Entry 8STR (X-ray diffraction, 2.77 A resolution); this record covers chains A and B.

== Chain A ==
Molecule: Reverse transcriptase/ribonuclease H
From: Human immunodeficiency virus 1
Notes: EC 2.7.7.49, 2.7.7.7, 3.1.26.13
Reference sequence: P03366 (POL_HV1B1); residues 1-555 here correspond to UniProt positions 600-1154 (UniProt number = residue number + 599)
Chain sequence (557 residues; row label = number of the first residue in the row; numbers below 1 keep their minus sign (Met-1 is residue -1)):
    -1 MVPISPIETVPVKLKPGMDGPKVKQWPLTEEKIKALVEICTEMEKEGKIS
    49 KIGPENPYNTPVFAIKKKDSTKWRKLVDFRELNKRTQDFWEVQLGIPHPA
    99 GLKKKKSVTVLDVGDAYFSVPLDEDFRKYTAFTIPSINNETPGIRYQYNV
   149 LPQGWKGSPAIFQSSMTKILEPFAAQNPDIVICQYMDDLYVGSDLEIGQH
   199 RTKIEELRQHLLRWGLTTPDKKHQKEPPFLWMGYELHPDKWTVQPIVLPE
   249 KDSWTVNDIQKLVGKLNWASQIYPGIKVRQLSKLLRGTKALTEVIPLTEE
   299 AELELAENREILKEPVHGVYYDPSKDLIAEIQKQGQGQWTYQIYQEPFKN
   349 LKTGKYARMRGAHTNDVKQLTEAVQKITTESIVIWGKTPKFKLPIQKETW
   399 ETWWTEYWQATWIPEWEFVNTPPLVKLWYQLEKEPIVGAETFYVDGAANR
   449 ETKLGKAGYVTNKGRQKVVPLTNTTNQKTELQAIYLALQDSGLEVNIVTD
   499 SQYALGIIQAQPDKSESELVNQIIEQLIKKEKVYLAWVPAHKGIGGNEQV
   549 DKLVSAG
Disordered / not traced: 64-70, 90-91, 218-222, 292, 548-555
Differences from the reference sequence: expression tag (-1 to 0); engineered mutation Ala172 (Lys771 in P03366), Ala173 (Lys772 in P03366), Cys181 (Tyr780 in P03366), Ser280 (Cys879 in P03366)
Curated features (UniProtKB/Swiss-Prot):
  - region: Phe227 to His235 (RT 'primer grip')
  - motif: Trp398 to Trp414 (Tryptophan repeat motif)
  - binding site (Mg(2+)): Asp110, Asp185, Asp186, Asp443, Glu478, Asp498, Asp549
  - site: Trp401 (Essential for RT p66/p51 heterodimerization), Trp414 (Essential for RT p66/p51 heterodimerization), Phe440, Tyr441 (Cleavage)
Ligand contacts: 7N1 (5-{2-[2-(2,4-dioxo-3,4-dihydropyrimidin-1(2H)-yl)ethoxy]-4-fluorophenoxy}-7-fluoronaphthalene-2-carbonitrile): Pro95, Leu100, Lys101, Lys102, Lys103, Val106, Val108, Val179, Cys181, Tyr188, Val189, Gly190, Phe227, Trp229, Leu234, His235, Pro236, Tyr318
What the authors report for this chain:
  - binding site for 7N1: Pro95, Lys103, Val106, Val189
  - conformationally variable residues (order/disorder transition, side-chain flip): Pro95, Lys102

== Chain B ==
Molecule: p51 RT
From: Human immunodeficiency virus 1
Reference sequence: P03366 (POL_HV1B1); residues 1-428 here correspond to UniProt positions 600-1027 (UniProt number = residue number + 599)
Chain sequence (428 residues; row label = number of the first residue in the row):
     1 PISPIETVPVKLKPGMDGPKVKQWPLTEEKIKALVEICTEMEKEGKISKI
    51 GPENPYNTPVFAIKKKDSTKWRKLVDFRELNKRTQDFWEVQLGIPHPAGL
   101 KKKKSVTVLDVGDAYFSVPLDEDFRKYTAFTIPSINNETPGIRYQYNVLP
   151 QGWKGSPAIFQSSMTKILEPFKKQNPDIVIYQYMDDLYVGSDLEIGQHRT
   201 KIEELRQHLLRWGLTTPDKKHQKEPPFLWMGYELHPDKWTVQPIVLPEKD
   251 SWTVNDIQKLVGKLNWASQIYPGIKVRQLSKLLRGTKALTEVIPLTEEAE
   301 LELAENREILKEPVHGVYYDPSKDLIAEIQKQGQGQWTYQIYQEPFKNLK
   351 TGKYARMRGAHTNDVKQLTEAVQKITTESIVIWGKTPKFKLPIQKETWET
   401 WWTEYWQATWIPEWEFVNTPPLVKLWYQ
Disordered / not traced: 1-4, 67, 89-93, 213-232, 237-238
Differences from the reference sequence: engineered mutation Ser280 (Cys879 in P03366)
Curated features (UniProtKB/Swiss-Prot):
  - region: Phe227 to His235 (RT 'primer grip')
  - motif: Trp398 to Trp414 (Tryptophan repeat motif)
  - binding site (Mg(2+)): Asp110, Asp185, Asp186
  - site (Essential for RT p66/p51 heterodimerization): Trp401, Trp414

== Interface between chain A and chain B ==
Residue-residue contacts (103):
  Val8(A) with Glu53(B)
  Pro9(A) with Glu53(B)
  Gln85(A) with Glu53(B), hydrogen bond (side chain-backbone)
  Asp86(A) with Lys20(B), salt bridge; Pro55(B)
  Phe87(A) with Pro52(B)
  Trp88(A) with Pro52(B), hydrogen bond (backbone-backbone); Asn54(B); Pro55(B); Asn57(B); Thr131(B); Arg143(B)
  Gly93(A) with Asn137(B)
  Pro95(A) with Asn136(B); Asn137(B)
  His96(A) with Asn136(B), hydrogen bond (backbone-side chain)
  Gly99(A) with Asn136(B); Glu138(B)
  Leu100(A) with Asn136(B)
  Lys101(A) with Glu138(B), salt bridge
  Ala158(A) with Pro52(B), hydrophobic
  Gln161(A) with Pro140(B)
  Ser162(A) with Pro52(B)
  Cys181(A) with Glu138(B)
  Gln182(A) with Glu138(B)
  Gln373(A) with Thr397(B); Thr400(B), hydrogen bond; Trp401(B), hydrogen bond
  Thr376(A) with Trp401(B)
  Ile380(A) with Pro25(B), hydrophobic; Leu26(B); Thr27(B)
  Val381(A) with Pro25(B), hydrophobic; Ile135(B); Asn136(B), hydrogen bond (backbone-backbone)
  Ile382(A) with Ile135(B); Asn136(B)
  Trp383(A) with Ile135(B)
  Gly384(A) with Thr27(B); Glu28(B), hydrogen bond (backbone-backbone); Ile135(B)
  Trp402(A) with Lys331(B), hydrogen bond (backbone-side chain); His361(B); Thr362(B); Asp364(B)
  Tyr405(A) with Lys331(B), hydrogen bond (backbone-side chain)
  Trp406(A) with Lys331(B); Val417(B); Asn418(B); Thr419(B); Pro420(B); Pro421(B)
  Gln407(A) with Lys331(B), hydrogen bond (backbone-side chain); Pro392(B); Ile393(B); Gln394(B), hydrogen bond (side chain-backbone); Val417(B), hydrogen bond (side chain-backbone); Asn418(B)
  Ala408(A) with Trp337(B), hydrophobic; Asp364(B); Pro392(B), hydrogen bond (backbone-backbone); Ile393(B)
  Thr409(A) with Asp364(B)
  Trp410(A) with Thr362(B); Asn363(B); Val365(B), hydrophobic; Trp401(B)
  Pro412(A) with Trp401(B), hydrophobic
  Pro433(A) with Asn255(B)
  Val435(A) with Thr290(B)
  Thr439(A) with Lys287(B); Ala288(B); Leu289(B), hydrogen bond (side chain-backbone)
  Tyr441(A) with Val254(B); Gln258(B); Thr286(B); Lys287(B), hydrogen bond (side chain-backbone); Leu289(B)
  Val458(A) with Thr286(B)
  Thr459(A) with Thr286(B)
  Asn460(A) with Thr286(B); Lys287(B); Ala288(B)
  Asn494(A) with Leu289(B)
  Val496(A) with Gln258(B); Leu289(B), hydrophobic
  Leu503(A) with Leu422(B), hydrophobic
  Tyr532(A) with Asn255(B), hydrogen bond; Leu289(B), hydrophobic
  Trp535(A) with Leu422(B), hydrophobic; Trp426(B), hydrophobic
  Val536(A) with Gln258(B)
  Pro537(A) with Gly262(B); Asn265(B)
  Lys540(A) with Asn265(B), hydrogen bond; Val276(B); Ser280(B), hydrogen bond (backbone-side chain)
  Gly541(A) with Ser280(B)
  Gly543(A) with Leu283(B), hydrogen bond (backbone-backbone); Arg284(B); Gly285(B)
  Gly544(A) with Gly285(B), hydrogen bond (backbone-backbone); Thr286(B)
Other interface residues (no listed pair), chain A (62 interface residues in all): Ile94, Ile159, Thr165, Ile180, Met357, Thr369, Thr377, Thr386, Ile434, Gly504, Ala534, Ile542
Other interface residues (no listed pair), chain B (57 interface residues in all): Thr139, Val261, Leu368, Glu396, Tyr405

== Overview ==
The interface between chain A and chain B involves 62 residues on one side and 57 on the other; the contacts
include 20 hydrogen bonds and 2 salt bridges. Among the polar pairs are Asp86(A)-Lys20(B), Lys101(A)-Glu138(B)
and Gln85(A)-Glu53(B). The paper reports a binding site for 7N1 at Pro95(A), Lys103(A) and Val106(A) among
others; conformational variability at Pro95(A) and Lys102(A).
Here chain A is Reverse transcriptase/ribonuclease H and chain B is p51 RT, both from Human immunodeficiency
virus 1. Entry 8STR (Crystal Structure of HIV-1 Reverse Transcriptase (Y181C) varient in Complex with
5-(2-(2-(2,4-dioxo-3,4-dihydropyrimidin-1(2H)-yl)ethoxy)-4-fluorophenoxy)-7-fluoro-2-naphthonitrile (JLJ636),
a non-nucleoside inhibitor) was determined by X-ray diffraction, deposited together with 8STP, 8STQ, 8STS,
8STT, 8STU and 8STV.
